PDB entry 6S9U | X-ray diffraction, 2.05 A resolution | chain A

== Chain A ==
Protein: Putative sucrose phosphorylase
From: Ilumatobacter coccineus YM16-304
Notes: EC 2.4.1.7
UniProtKB: M5A566 (M5A566_9ACTN); residue numbers follow UniProt; this construct covers 1-523
Sequence (531 residues; each row starts with the number of its first residue):
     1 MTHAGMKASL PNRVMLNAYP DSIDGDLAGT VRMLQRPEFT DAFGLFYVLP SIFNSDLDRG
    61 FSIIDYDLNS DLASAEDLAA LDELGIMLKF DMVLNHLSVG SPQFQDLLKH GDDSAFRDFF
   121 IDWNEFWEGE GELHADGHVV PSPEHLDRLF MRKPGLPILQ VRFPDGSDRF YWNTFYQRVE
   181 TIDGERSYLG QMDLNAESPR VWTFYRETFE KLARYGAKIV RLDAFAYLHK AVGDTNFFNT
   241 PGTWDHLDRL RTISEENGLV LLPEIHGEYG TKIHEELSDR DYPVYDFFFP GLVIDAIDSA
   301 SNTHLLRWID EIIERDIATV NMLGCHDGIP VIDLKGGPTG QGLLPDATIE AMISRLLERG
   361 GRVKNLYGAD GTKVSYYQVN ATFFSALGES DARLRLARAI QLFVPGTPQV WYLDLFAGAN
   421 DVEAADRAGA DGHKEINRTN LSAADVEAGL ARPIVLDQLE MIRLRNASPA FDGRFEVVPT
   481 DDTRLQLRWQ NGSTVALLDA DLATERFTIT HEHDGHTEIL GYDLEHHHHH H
Disordered / not traced: 1-4, 525-531
Differences from the reference sequence: expression tag (524-531)
Ligand contacts:
  - B3P (2-[3-(2-hydroxy-1,1-dihydroxymethyl-ethylamino)-propylamino]-2-hydroxymethyl-propane-1,3-diol), molecule 1: Lys7, Ile312, Ile313, Asp316, Ile317, Ala318, Pro405, Gly473, Arg474, Phe475, Trp489
  - B3P, molecule 2: Gly25, Asp26, Ser70, Asp71, Ser74, Glu76
What the authors report for this chain:
  - catalytic residues: Asp223, Glu264, Asp327
  - binding site for phosphate ion: Arg152, Glu264, Asp327, Tyr377, Gln378
  - binding site for 2-amino-2-hydroxymethyl-propane-1,3-diol: Lys434 (from molecular simulation)
  - mutagenesis - R152A, K364S, Y377H, K434A, K434R: decreased catalytic activity
  - mutagenesis - Y377H: decreased binding to fructose 6-phosphate
  - mutagenesis - R152A, K364S, K434A: increased catalytic activity on glycerol
  - mutagenesis - R152A, K364S, K434R: increased catalytic activity on d-glycerate
  - mutagenesis - R152A, K364S: increased catalytic activity on fructose
  - mutagenesis - K434R: unchanged catalytic activity on glycerol
  - mutagenesis - K434A: unchanged catalytic activity on d-glycerate
  - specificity-determining residues: Lys364 (from molecular simulation)
  - mutagenesis - Y377H: abolished catalytic activity (alternate transglucosylation reactions)

== Summary ==
Chain A binds compound B3P. From the paper: catalytic residues Asp223, Glu264 and Asp327; R152A, K364S and
Y377H, among others, reduce catalytic activity; 5 substitutions were tested in all.
Chain A is Putative sucrose phosphorylase (Ilumatobacter coccineus YM16-304); the structure, Crystal structure
of sucrose 6F-phosphate phosphorylase from Ilumatobacter coccineus, was determined by X-ray diffraction (same
publication as 6S9V).
